PDB entry 8BDF | X-ray diffraction, 1.95 A resolution | chains C and D of the 6 polymer chains in the assembly

Chain C:
Protein: Tubulin alpha-1B chain
Organism: Bos taurus
UniProt: P81947 (TBA1B_BOVIN); residues 1-451 here = UniProt positions 1-451
Amino-acid sequence (451 residues; numbered 1 to 451; the number before each row is that of its first residue):
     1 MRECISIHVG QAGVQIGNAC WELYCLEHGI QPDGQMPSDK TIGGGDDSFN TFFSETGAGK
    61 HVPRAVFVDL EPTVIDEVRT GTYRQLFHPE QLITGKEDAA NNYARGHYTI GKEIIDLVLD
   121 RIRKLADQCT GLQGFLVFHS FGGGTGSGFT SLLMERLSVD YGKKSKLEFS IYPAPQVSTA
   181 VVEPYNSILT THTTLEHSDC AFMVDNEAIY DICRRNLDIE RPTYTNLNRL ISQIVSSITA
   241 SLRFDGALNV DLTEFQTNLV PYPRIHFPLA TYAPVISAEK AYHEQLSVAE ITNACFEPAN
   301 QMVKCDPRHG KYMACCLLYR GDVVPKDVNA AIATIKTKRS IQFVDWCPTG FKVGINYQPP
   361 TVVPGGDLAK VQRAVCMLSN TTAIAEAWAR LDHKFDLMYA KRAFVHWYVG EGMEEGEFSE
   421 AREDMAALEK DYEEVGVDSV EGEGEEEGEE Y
Not modelled in the structure: 441-451
Ligand contacts: GTP (guanosine-5'-triphosphate): Gly-10, Gln-11, Ala-12, Gln-15, Ile-16, Asp-69, Asp-98, Ala-99, Ala-100, Asn-101, Ser-140, Gly-142, Gly-143, Gly-144, Thr-145, Gly-146, Ile-171, Pro-173, Val-177, Ser-178, Thr-179, Glu-183, Asn-206, Tyr-224, Leu-227, Asn-228, Ile-231

Chain D:
Protein: Tubulin beta-2B chain
Organism: Bos taurus
UniProt: Q6B856 (TBB2B_BOVIN); the author numbering skips numbers that UniProt does not, so the offset changes along the chain: 1-42 = UniProt 1-42; 45-360 = UniProt 43-358; 369-455 = UniProt 359-445
Amino-acid sequence (445 residues; each row starts with the number of its first residue; note: 10 numbers in that range are skipped by the numbering (no residue carries them; nothing is unmodelled there)):
     1 MREIVHIQAG QCGNQIGAKF WEVISDEHGI DPTGSYHGDS DL
    45 QLERINVYYN EATGNKYVPR AILVDLEPGT MDSVRSGPFG QIFRPDNFVF GQSGAGNNWA
   105 KGHYTEGAEL VDSVLDVVRK ESESCDCLQG FQLTHSLGGG TGSGMGTLLI SKIREEYPDR
   165 IMNTFSVMPS PKVSDTVVEP YNATLSVHQL VENTDETYCI DNEALYDICF RTLKLTTPTY
   225 GDLNHLVSAT MSGVTTCLRF PGQLNADLRK LAVNMVPFPR LHFFMPGFAP LTSRGSQQYR
   285 ALTVPELTQQ MFDSKNMMAA CDPRHGRYLT VAAIFRGRMS MKEVDEQMLN VQNKNSSYFV
   345 EWIPNNVKTA VCDIPP
   369 RGLKMSATFI GNSTAIQELF KRISEQFTAM FRRKAFLHWY TGEGMDEMEF TEAESNMNDL
   429 VSEYQQYQDA TADEQGEFEE EEGEDEA
Not modelled in the structure: 281-285, 442-455
Ion coordination: Mg2+: Gln-11 (together with GDP)
Ligand contacts:
  - GDP (guanosine-5'-diphosphate): Gly-10, Gln-11, Cys-12, Gln-15, Ile-16, Ala-99, Asn-101, Ser-140, Gly-142, Gly-143, Gly-144, Thr-145, Gly-146, Ser-147, Val-171, Pro-173, Val-177, Ser-178, Glu-183, Asn-206, Leu-209, Tyr-224, Leu-227, Asn-228
  - R42 ([(1S,2S,3R,4S,7R,9S,10S,12R,15S)-4-acetyloxy-15-[(2R,3S)-3-[(4-methoxy-2-methylidene-4-oxidanylidene-butanoyl)amino]-2-oxidanyl-3-phenyl-propanoyl]oxy-10,14,16,16-tetramethyl-1,9,12-tris(oxidanyl)-11-oxidanylidene-6-oxatetracyclo[11.3.1.03,10.04,7]heptadec-13-en-2-yl] benzoate): Lys-19, Glu-22, Val-23, Glu-27, Cys-213, Leu-217, Leu-219, Asp-226, His-229, Leu-230, Ser-232, Ala-233, Ser-236, Phe-272, Pro-274, Leu-275, Thr-276, Ser-277, Arg-278, Arg-320, Pro-360, Arg-369, Gly-370, Leu-371
Swiss-Prot annotation at these positions:
  - motif: Met-1 to Ile-4 (MREI motif)
  - binding site (GTP): Gln-11, Glu-71, Ser-140, Gly-144, Thr-145, Gly-146, Asn-206, Asn-228
  - binding site (Mg(2+)): Glu-71
  - modified residue: Ser-40 (Phosphoserine), Thr-57 (Phosphothreonine), Lys-60 (N6-acetyllysine), Ser-174 (Phosphoserine), Thr-287 (Phosphothreonine), Thr-292 (Phosphothreonine), Arg-320 (Omega-N-methylarginine), Glu-448 (5-glutamyl polyglutamate)
  - cross-link (Glycyl lysine isopeptide (Lys-Gly)): Lys-60 (interchain with G-Cter in ubiquitin), Lys-326 (interchain with G-Cter in ubiquitin)
What the authors report for this chain:
  - binding site for R42: Glu-22, His-229, Thr-276, Arg-369, Gly-370
  - conformationally variable residues (side-chain flip): Arg-369

Chain C / chain D interface:
Contacting residue pairs (56; chain C residue first):
  Gln-11(C) with Gln-247(D), hydrogen bond
  Lys-96(C) with Arg-2(D); Asp-130(D), salt bridge
  Glu-97(C) with Arg-2(D), salt bridge; Cys-131(D); Arg-164(D), salt bridge
  Asp-98(C) with Lys-254(D), salt bridge
  Ala-100(C) with Arg-253(D); Lys-254(D); Val-257(D)
  Asn-101(C) with Lys-254(D)
  Arg-105(C) with Arg-253(D)
  Pro-175(C) with Asn-349(D)
  Ser-178(C) with Lys-352(D), hydrogen bond
  Thr-179(C) with Gln-247(D); Leu-248(D); Asn-258(D), hydrogen bond (backbone-side chain)
  Ala-180(C) with Asn-258(D); Lys-352(D)
  Val-181(C) with Asn-258(D), hydrogen bond (backbone-side chain); Ile-347(D), hydrophobic; Pro-348(D); Lys-352(D)
  Val-182(C) with Val-257(D), hydrophobic
  Tyr-210(C) with Asp-329(D)
  Glu-220(C) with Lys-326(D), salt bridge
  Arg-221(C) with Met-325(D); Asp-329(D), salt bridge
  Tyr-224(C) with Gln-247(D)
  Lys-394(C) with Asn-349(D), hydrogen bond
  Leu-397(C) with Glu-345(D); Trp-346(D); Pro-348(D), hydrophobic; Ala-440(D), hydrophobic
  Met-398(C) with Trp-346(D), hydrogen bond (backbone-backbone); Pro-348(D)
  Lys-401(C) with Phe-262(D); Trp-346(D); Thr-439(D), hydrogen bond (side chain-backbone); Ala-440(D)
  Arg-402(C) with Phe-262(D)
  Ala-403(C) with Pro-261(D); Phe-262(D), hydrophobic
  Phe-404(C) with Val-257(D); Asn-258(D); Val-260(D); Pro-261(D), hydrogen bond (backbone-backbone); Thr-314(D); Ile-347(D), hydrophobic
  His-406(C) with Val-260(D), hydrogen bond (side chain-backbone); Pro-261(D); Phe-262(D); Pro-263(D)
  Trp-407(C) with Ala-256(D); Val-257(D); Val-260(D), hydrogen bond (side chain-backbone)
Also at the interface, not in a pair above, chain C (28 interface residues in all): Thr-73, Glu-411
Also at the interface, not in a pair above, chain D (31 interface residues in all): Met-1, Asp-251, Asn-350, Ala-438

Overview:
The interface between chain C and chain D involves 28 residues on one side and 31 on the other, with 10
hydrogen bonds and 6 salt bridges. Polar pairs include Lys-96(C)/Asp-130(D), Glu-97(C)/Arg-2(D) and
Glu-97(C)/Arg-164(D). Chain C binds GTP. The paper reports a binding site for R42 at Glu-22(D), His-229(D) and
Thr-276(D) among others; conformational variability at Arg-369(D).
Here chain C is Tubulin alpha-1B chain and chain D is Tubulin beta-2B chain, both from Bos taurus. Entry 8BDF
(Tubulin-taxane-2a complex) was determined by X-ray diffraction (same publication as 8BDE and 8BDG).
